4TV9 - chains A and F of the 6 polymer chains in the assembly; structure by X-ray diffraction, 2.00 A resolution.

== Chain A ==
Protein: Tubulin alpha-1B chain
Source organism: Bos taurus
UniProt: P81947 (TBA1B_BOVIN); numbering as in UniProt (aligned over 1-451)
Amino-acid sequence (451 residues; row label = number of the first residue in the row):
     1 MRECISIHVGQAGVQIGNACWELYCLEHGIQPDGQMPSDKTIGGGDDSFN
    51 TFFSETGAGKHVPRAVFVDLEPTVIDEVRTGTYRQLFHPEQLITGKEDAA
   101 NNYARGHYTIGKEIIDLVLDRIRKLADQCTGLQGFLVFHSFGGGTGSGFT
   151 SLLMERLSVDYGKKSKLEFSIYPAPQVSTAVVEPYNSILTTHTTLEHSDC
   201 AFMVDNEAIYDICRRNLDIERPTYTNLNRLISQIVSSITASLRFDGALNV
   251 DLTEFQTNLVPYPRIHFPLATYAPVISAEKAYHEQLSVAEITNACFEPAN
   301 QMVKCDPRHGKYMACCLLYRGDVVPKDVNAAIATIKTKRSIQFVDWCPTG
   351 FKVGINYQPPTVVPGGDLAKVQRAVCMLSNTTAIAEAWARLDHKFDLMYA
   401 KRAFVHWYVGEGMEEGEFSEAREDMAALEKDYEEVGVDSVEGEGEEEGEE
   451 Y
Disordered / not traced: 440-451
Ion coordination: Ca2+: Asp39, Thr41, Gly44, Glu55
Residues lining bound ligands: GTP (guanosine-5'-triphosphate): Gly10, Gln11, Ala12, Gln15, Ile16, Asp69, Asp98, Ala99, Ala100, Asn101, Ser140, Gly142, Gly143, Gly144, Thr145, Gly146, Ile171, Pro173, Val177, Ser178, Thr179, Glu183, Asn206, Tyr224, Leu227, Asn228, Ile231

== Chain F ==
Protein: Uncharacterized protein
Source organism: Gallus gallus
UniProt: E1BQ43 (E1BQ43_CHICK); residue numbers follow UniProt; this construct covers 1-378
Amino-acid sequence (384 residues; each row starts with the number of its first residue):
     1 MYTFVVRDENSSVYAEVSRLLLATGQWKRLRKDNPRFNLMLGERNRLPFG
    51 RLGHEPGLVQLVNYYRGADKLCRKASLVKLIKTSPELSESCTWFPESYVI
   101 YPTNLKTPVAPAQNGIRHLINNTRTDEREVFLAAYNRRREGREGNVWIAK
   151 SSAGAKGEGILISSEASELLDFIDEQGQVHVIQKYLEKPLLLEPGHRKFD
   201 IRSWVLVDHLYNIYLYREGVLRTSSEPYNSANFQDKTCHLTNHCIQKEYS
   251 KNYGRYEEGNEMFFEEFNQYLMDALNTTLENSILLQIKHIIRSCLMCIEP
   301 AISTKHLHYQSFQLFGFDFMVDEELKVWLIEVNGAPACAQKLYAELCQGI
   351 VDVAISSVFPLADTGQKTSQPTSIFIKLHHHHHH
Disordered / not traced: 106-124, 138-143, 153-157, 363-372, 379-384
Differences from the reference sequence: expression tag (379-384)
Ion coordination: Mg2+: Glu331 (together with AMP-PCP)
Residues lining bound ligands: AMP-PCP (ACP; phosphomethylphosphonic acid adenylate ester): Lys74, Ile148, Lys150, Gln183, Lys184, Tyr185, Leu186, Lys198, Asp200, Arg202, Arg222, His239, Leu240, Thr241, Asn242, Asp318, Met320, Ile330, Glu331, Asn333

== Interface between chain A and chain F ==
Contacting residue pairs - 21 pairs, chain A then chain F:
  Gln176(A) - Pro56(F)
  Glu207(A) - His54(F)  salt bridge
  Pro298(A) - Leu307(F)  hydrophobic
  Lys304(A) - His54(F)
  Asp306(A) - Arg66(F)
  Arg308(A) - Pro300(F)  hydrogen bond (side chain-backbone)
  Arg308(A) - Ala301(F)  hydrogen bond (side chain-backbone)
  Arg308(A) - Ile302(F)
  Arg308(A) - Ser303(F)  hydrogen bond (side chain-backbone)
  His309(A) - Arg66(F)  hydrogen bond (side chain-backbone)
  His309(A) - Gly67(F)
  His309(A) - Ala301(F)
  Ser340(A) - Ala301(F)
  Glu386(A) - Gly50(F)
  Glu386(A) - Arg66(F)  salt bridge
  Arg390(A) - Gly50(F)
  Arg390(A) - His54(F)
  His393(A) - Arg51(F)
  Leu397(A) - Asp33(F)
  Glu433(A) - Arg46(F)  salt bridge
  Ser439(A) - Arg73(F)  hydrogen bond (backbone-side chain)
Also at the interface, not in a pair above, chain A (18 interface residues in all): Pro175, Glu297, Cys305, Lys338
Also at the interface, not in a pair above, chain F (17 interface residues in all): Gly53, His306, His308

== Summary ==
Chain A and chain F form an interface of 18 and 17 residues respectively, with 5 hydrogen bonds and 3 salt
bridges. Among the polar pairs are Glu207(A)-His54(F), Glu386(A)-Arg66(F) and Glu433(A)-Arg46(F). Bound to
chain A: GTP. Chain F binds AMP-PCP.
Here chain A is Tubulin alpha-1B chain (Bos taurus) and chain F is Uncharacterized protein (Gallus gallus).
Entry 4TV9 (Tubulin-PM060184 complex) was determined by X-ray diffraction together with 4TUY and 4TV8 from the
same study.
